Entry 1D4N (X-ray diffraction, 2.00 A resolution); this record covers chain A.

== Chain A ==
Molecule: Transferrin
From: Homo sapiens
Notes: fragment: n-terminal lobe
UniProtKB: P02787 (TRFE_HUMAN); residues 3-331 here correspond to UniProt positions 22-350 (UniProt number = residue number + 19)
Sequence (329 residues; numbered 3 to 331; the number before each row is that of its first residue):
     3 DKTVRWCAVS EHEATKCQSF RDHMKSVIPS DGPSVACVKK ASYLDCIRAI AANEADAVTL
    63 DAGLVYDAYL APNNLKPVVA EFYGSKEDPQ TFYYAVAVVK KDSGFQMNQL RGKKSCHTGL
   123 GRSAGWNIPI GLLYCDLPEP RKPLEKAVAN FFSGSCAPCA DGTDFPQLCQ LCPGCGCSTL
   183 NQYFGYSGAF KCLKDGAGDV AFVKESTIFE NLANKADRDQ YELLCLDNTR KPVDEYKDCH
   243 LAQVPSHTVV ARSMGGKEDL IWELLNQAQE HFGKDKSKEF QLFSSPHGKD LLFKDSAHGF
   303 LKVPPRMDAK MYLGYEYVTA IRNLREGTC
Sequence notes: engineered mutation Glu207 (His226 in P02787)
Disulfides: Cys9-Cys48, Cys19-Cys39, Cys118-Cys194, Cys137-Cys331, Cys158-Cys174, Cys161-Cys179, Cys171-Cys177, Cys227-Cys241
Ion coordination: Fe ion: Asp63, Tyr95, Tyr188, His249 (together with carbonate ion)
Small-molecule neighbours: carbonate ion (CO3): Asp63, Tyr95, Thr120, Arg124, Ser125, Ala126, Gly127, Tyr188, His249
Curated features (UniProtKB/Swiss-Prot):
  - binding site (Fe(3+)): Asp63, Tyr95, Tyr188, His249
  - binding site (hydrogencarbonate): Thr120, Arg124, Ala126, Gly127
  - modified residue: Arg23 (Dimethylated arginine)
  - glycosylation: Ser32 (O-linked (GalNAc...) serine)

== Overview ==
Ligands of chain A: carbonate ion. Asp63, Tyr95, Tyr188 and His249 form the Fe ion site. From UniProt: 4
Fe3+-binding residues and 4 hydrogencarbonate-binding residues.
Chain A is Transferrin (Homo sapiens); the structure, Human serum transferrin, was determined by X-ray
diffraction (same publication as 1D3K).
